6RUI - chains A and E of the 20 polymer chains in the assembly; structure by electron microscopy, 2.70 A resolution.

== Chain A ==
Name: DNA-directed RNA polymerase I subunit RPA190
From: Saccharomyces cerevisiae
Notes: EC 2.7.7.6
UniProt: P10964 (RPA1_YEAST); numbering as in UniProt (aligned over 1-1664)
Sequence (1664 residues; each row starts with the number of its first residue):
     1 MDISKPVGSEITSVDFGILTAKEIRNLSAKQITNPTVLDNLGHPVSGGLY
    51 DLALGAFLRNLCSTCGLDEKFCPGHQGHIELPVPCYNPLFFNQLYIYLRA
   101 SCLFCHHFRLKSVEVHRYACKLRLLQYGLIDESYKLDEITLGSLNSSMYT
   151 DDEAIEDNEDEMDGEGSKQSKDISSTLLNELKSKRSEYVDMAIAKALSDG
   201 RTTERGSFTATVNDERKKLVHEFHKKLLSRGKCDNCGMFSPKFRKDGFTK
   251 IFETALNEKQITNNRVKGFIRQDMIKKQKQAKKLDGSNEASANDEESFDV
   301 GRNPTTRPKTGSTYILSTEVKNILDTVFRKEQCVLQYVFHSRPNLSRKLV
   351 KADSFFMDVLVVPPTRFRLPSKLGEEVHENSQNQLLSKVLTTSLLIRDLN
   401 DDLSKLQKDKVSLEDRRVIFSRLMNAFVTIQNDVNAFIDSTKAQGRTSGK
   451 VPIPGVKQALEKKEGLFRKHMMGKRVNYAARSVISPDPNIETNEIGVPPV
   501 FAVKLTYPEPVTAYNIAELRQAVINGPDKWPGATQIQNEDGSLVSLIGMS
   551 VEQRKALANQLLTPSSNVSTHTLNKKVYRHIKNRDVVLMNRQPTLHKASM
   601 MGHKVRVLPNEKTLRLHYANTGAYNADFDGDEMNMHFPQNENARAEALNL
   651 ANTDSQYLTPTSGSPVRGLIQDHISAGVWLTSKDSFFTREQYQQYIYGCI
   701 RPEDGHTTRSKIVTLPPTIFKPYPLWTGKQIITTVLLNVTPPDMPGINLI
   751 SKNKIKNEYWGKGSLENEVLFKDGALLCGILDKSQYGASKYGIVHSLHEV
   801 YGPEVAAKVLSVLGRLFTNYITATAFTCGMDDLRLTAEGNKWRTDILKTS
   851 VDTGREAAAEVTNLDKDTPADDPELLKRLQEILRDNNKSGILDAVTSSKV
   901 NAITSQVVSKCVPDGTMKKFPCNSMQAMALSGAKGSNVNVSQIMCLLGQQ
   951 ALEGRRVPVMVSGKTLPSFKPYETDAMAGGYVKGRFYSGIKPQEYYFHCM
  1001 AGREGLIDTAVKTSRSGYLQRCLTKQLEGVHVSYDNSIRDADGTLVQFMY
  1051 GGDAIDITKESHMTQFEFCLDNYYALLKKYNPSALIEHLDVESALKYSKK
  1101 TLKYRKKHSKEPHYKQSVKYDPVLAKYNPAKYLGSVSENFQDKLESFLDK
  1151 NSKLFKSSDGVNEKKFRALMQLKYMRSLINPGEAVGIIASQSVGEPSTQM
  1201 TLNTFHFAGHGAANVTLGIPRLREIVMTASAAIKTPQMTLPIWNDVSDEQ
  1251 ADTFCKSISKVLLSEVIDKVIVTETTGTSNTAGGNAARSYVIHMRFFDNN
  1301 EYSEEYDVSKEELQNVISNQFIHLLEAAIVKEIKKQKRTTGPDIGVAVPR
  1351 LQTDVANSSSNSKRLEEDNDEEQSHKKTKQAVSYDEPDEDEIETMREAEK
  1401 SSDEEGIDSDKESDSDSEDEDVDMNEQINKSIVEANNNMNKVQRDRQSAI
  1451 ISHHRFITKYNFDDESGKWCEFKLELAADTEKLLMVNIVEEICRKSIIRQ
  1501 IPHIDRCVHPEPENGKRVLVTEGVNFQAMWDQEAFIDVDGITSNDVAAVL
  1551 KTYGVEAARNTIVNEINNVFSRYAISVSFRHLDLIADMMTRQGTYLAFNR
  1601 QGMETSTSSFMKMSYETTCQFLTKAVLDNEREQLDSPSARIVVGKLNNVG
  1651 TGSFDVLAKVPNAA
Disordered / not traced: 23, 142-171, 271-311, 407-416, 1154-1159, 1206-1213, 1279-1286, 1339-1432, 1664
UniProt features mapped onto this chain:
  - region: Pro-992 to Glu-1004 (Bridging helix)
  - binding site (Zn(2+)): Cys-62, Cys-65, Cys-72, His-75, Cys-102, Cys-105, Cys-233, Cys-236
  - binding site (Mg(2+)): Asp-627, Asp-629, Asp-631
  - modified residue (Phosphoserine): Ser-889, Ser-1636

== Chain E ==
Name: DNA-directed RNA polymerases I, II, and III subunit RPABC1
From: Saccharomyces cerevisiae
UniProt: P20434 (RPAB1_YEAST); residue numbers follow UniProt; this construct covers 1-215
Sequence (215 residues; numbered 1 to 215; the number before each row is that of its first residue):
     1 MDQENERNISRLWRAFRTVKEMVKDRGYFITQEEVELPLEDFKAKYCDSM
    51 GRPQRKMMSFQANPTEESISKFPDMGSLWVEFCDEPSVGVKTMKTFVIHI
   101 QEKNFQTGIFVYQNNITPSAMKLVPSIPPATIETFNEAALVVNITHHELV
   151 PKHIRLSSDEKRELLKRYRLKESQLPRIQRADPVALYLGLKRGEVVKIIR
   201 KSETSGRYASYRICM

== How chain A and chain E interact ==
Contacting residue pairs - 93 pairs, chain A then chain E:
  Ile-130(A) with Met-215(E), hydrophobic
  Asp-131(A) with Arg-192(E)
  Tyr-134(A) with Arg-192(E)
  Glu-138(A) with Pro-128(E)
  Gly-200(A) with Lys-171(E), hydrogen bond (backbone-side chain)
  Thr-209(A) with Ser-173(E), hydrogen bond; Gln-174(E)
  Thr-211(A) with Ser-173(E)
  Asp-214(A) with Arg-177(E), salt bridge
  Glu-215(A) with Arg-177(E), salt bridge
  Asp-1035(A) with Tyr-168(E)
  Arg-1039(A) with Tyr-168(E), hydrogen bond (side chain-backbone); Leu-170(E); Gln-174(E)
  Gly-1043(A) with Gln-174(E)
  Thr-1044(A) with Gln-174(E)
  Leu-1045(A) with Gln-174(E), hydrogen bond (backbone-backbone)
  Phe-1048(A) with Tyr-168(E); Leu-175(E), hydrophobic; Tyr-208(E), hydrogen bond (backbone-side chain); Tyr-211(E)
  Met-1049(A) with Tyr-208(E), hydrogen bond (backbone-side chain)
  Gly-1051(A) with Ser-202(E); Thr-204(E)
  Gly-1052(A) with Ser-205(E), hydrogen bond (backbone-side chain); Tyr-208(E)
  Asp-1053(A) with Thr-204(E); Ser-205(E)
  His-1113(A) with Thr-145(E); His-146(E); His-147(E), hydrogen bond (side chain-backbone); Glu-148(E); Val-150(E)
  Tyr-1114(A) with Thr-145(E); His-146(E); Lys-152(E), hydrogen bond (backbone-side chain)
  Val-1118(A) with Ile-154(E), hydrophobic; Ile-199(E), hydrophobic
  Tyr-1120(A) with Arg-207(E), hydrogen bond (backbone-side chain)
  Asp-1121(A) with Arg-207(E)
  Pro-1122(A) with Arg-207(E); Tyr-208(E)
  Ala-1125(A) with Arg-167(E), hydrogen bond (backbone-side chain)
  Ser-1137(A) with Ser-205(E)
  Glu-1138(A) with Ser-205(E), hydrogen bond (backbone-backbone); Arg-207(E), salt bridge
  Asn-1139(A) with Glu-203(E); Thr-204(E); Ser-205(E), hydrogen bond (backbone-backbone)
  Gln-1527(A) with Ala-138(E)
  Trp-1530(A) with Arg-14(E), hydrogen bond (backbone-side chain); Val-142(E), hydrophobic
  Asp-1531(A) with Arg-11(E), salt bridge; Arg-14(E), salt bridge
  Glu-1533(A) with Arg-14(E), salt bridge
  Val-1538(A) with His-147(E)
  Asp-1539(A) with His-146(E); His-147(E), hydrogen bond (backbone-side chain); Glu-148(E), hydrogen bond (backbone-backbone)
  Gly-1540(A) with His-147(E)
  Ile-1541(A) with His-147(E), hydrogen bond (backbone-side chain)
  Lys-1551(A) with Pro-183(E)
  Thr-1552(A) with Ile-144(E); Pro-183(E)
  Tyr-1553(A) with Ile-144(E), hydrophobic; His-147(E); Val-150(E); Val-184(E)
  Gly-1554(A) with Asp-182(E); Pro-183(E)
  Val-1555(A) with Ile-178(E), hydrophobic; Asp-182(E), hydrogen bond (backbone-side chain)
  Glu-1556(A) with Leu-149(E); Pro-151(E); His-153(E); Ile-198(E); Arg-200(E), salt bridge; Arg-212(E), salt bridge
  Ala-1557(A) with Leu-149(E); Val-150(E), hydrophobic
  Arg-1559(A) with Arg-200(E)
  Asn-1560(A) with Leu-149(E), hydrogen bond (side chain-backbone)
  Phe-1579(A) with Glu-203(E); Thr-204(E)
  Arg-1580(A) with Thr-204(E)
  Asp-1583(A) with Ser-202(E)
  Asp-1587(A) with Arg-200(E), salt bridge
  Thr-1590(A) with Arg-212(E), hydrogen bond (backbone-side chain)
  Arg-1591(A) with Pro-176(E); Arg-177(E), hydrogen bond (backbone-backbone)
  Gln-1592(A) with Arg-177(E); Gln-179(E)
  Gly-1593(A) with Arg-177(E), hydrogen bond (backbone-backbone)
Interface residues without a listed pair, chain A (68 interface residues in all): Arg-201, Val-212, Ser-1037, Val-1046, Gln-1047, Arg-1105, Gln-1116, Leu-1124, Lys-1126, Tyr-1127, Leu-1550, Thr-1561, Asn-1564, Thr-1594
Interface residues without a listed pair, chain E (53 interface residues in all): Ser-10, Ala-139, Asn-143, Leu-164, Arg-169, Lys-197, Lys-201, Gly-206, Ala-209, Ser-210

== In short ==
Chain A and chain E form an interface of 68 and 53 residues respectively; the contacts include 22 hydrogen
bonds and 9 salt bridges. Polar pairs include Asp-214(A)/Arg-177(E), Glu-215(A)/Arg-177(E) and
Glu-1138(A)/Arg-207(E). Curated annotation (UniProt) lists 8 Zn2+-binding residues and 3 Mg2+-binding residues
on chain A.
Here chain A is DNA-directed RNA polymerase I subunit RPA190 and chain E is DNA-directed RNA polymerases I,
II, and III subunit RPABC1, both from Saccharomyces cerevisiae. Entry 6RUI (RNA Polymerase I Pre-initiation
complex DNA opening intermediate 2) was determined by electron microscopy together with 6RQH, 6RQL, 6RQT,
6RRD, 6RUO and 6RWE from the same study.
